Entry 1IJU (X-ray diffraction, 1.40 A resolution); this record covers chain A.

[Chain A]
Molecule: Beta-defensin 1
UniProtKB: P60022 (BD01_HUMAN); residues 1-36 here correspond to UniProt positions 33-68 (UniProt number = residue number + 32)
Amino-acid sequence (36 residues; each row starts with the number of its first residue):
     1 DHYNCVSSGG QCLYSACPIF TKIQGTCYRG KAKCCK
Disulfide bonds: Cys5-Cys34, Cys12-Cys27, Cys17-Cys35

[In short]
Chain A is Beta-defensin 1; the structure, Human beta-defensin-1, was determined by X-ray diffraction together
with 1IJV from the same study.
